4C3I - chains B and N of the 14 polymer chains in the assembly; structure by X-ray diffraction, 3.00 A resolution.

# Chain B
Molecule: DNA-directed RNA polymerase I subunit RPA135
From: Saccharomyces cerevisiae
Notes: EC 2.7.7.6
UniProt: P22138 (RPA2_YEAST); residues 1-1203 here = UniProt positions 1-1203
Amino-acid sequence (1203 residues; numbered 1 to 1203; the number before each row is that of its first residue):
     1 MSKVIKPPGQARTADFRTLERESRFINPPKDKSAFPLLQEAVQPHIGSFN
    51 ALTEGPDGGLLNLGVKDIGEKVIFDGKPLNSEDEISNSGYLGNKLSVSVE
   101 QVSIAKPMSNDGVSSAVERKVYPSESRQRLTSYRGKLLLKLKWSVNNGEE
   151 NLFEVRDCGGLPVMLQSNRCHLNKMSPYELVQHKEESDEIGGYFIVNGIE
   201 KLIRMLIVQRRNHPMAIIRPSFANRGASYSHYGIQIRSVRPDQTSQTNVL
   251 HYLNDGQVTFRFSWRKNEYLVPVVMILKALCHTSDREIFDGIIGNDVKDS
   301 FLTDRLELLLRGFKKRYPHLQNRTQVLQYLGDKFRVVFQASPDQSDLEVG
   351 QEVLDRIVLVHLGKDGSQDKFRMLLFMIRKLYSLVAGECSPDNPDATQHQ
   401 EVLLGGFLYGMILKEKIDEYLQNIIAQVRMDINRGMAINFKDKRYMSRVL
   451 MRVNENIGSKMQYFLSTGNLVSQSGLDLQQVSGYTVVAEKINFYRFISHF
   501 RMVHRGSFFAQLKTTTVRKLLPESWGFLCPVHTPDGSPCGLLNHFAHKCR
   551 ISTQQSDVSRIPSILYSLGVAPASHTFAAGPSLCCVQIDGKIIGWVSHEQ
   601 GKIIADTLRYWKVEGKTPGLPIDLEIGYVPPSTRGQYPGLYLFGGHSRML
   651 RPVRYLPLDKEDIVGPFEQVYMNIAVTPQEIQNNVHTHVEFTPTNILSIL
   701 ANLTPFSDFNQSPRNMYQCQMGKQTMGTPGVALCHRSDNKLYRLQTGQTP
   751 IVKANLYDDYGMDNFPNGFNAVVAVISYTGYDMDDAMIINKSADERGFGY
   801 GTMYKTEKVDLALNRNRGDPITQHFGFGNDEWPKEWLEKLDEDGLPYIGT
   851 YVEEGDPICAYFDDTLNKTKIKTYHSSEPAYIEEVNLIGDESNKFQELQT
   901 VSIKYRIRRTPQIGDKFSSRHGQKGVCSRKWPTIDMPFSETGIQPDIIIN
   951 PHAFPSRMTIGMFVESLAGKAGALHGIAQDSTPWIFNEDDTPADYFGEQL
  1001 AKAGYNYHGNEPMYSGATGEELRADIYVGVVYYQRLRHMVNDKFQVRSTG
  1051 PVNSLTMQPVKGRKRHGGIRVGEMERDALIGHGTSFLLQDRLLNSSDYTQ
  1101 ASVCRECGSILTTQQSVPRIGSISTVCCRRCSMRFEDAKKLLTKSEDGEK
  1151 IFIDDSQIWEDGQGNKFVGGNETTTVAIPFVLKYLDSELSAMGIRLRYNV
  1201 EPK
Disordered / not traced: 1-11, 83, 112-114, 814-818, 1141-1147
Metal / ion sites: Mg2+ near Asp784 (its only coordinating residue here); Zn2+: Cys1104, Cys1107, Cys1128, Cys1131

# Chain N
Molecule: DNA-directed RNA polymerase I subunit RPA34
From: Saccharomyces cerevisiae
UniProt: P47006 (RPA34_YEAST); residue numbers follow UniProt; this construct covers 1-233
Amino-acid sequence (233 residues; each row starts with the number of its first residue):
     1 MSKLSKDYVSDSDSDDEVISNEFSIPDGFKKCKHLKNFPLNGDNKKKAKQ
    51 QQVWLIKFPSNVDISKLKSLPVDFESSTTMTIDKHDYKIMDDTDIESSLT
   101 QDNLSNMTLLVPSESKESLKIASTAKDNAPLQFDKVFSVSETAKIPAIDY
   151 SKVRVPRKDVPKVEGLKLEHFATGYDAEDFHVAEEVKENKKEPKKRSHHD
   201 DEEESSEKKKKKKEKREKREKKDKKDKKKKHRD
Disordered / not traced: 1-22, 45-48, 95-105, 126-129, 181-233

# Chain B / chain N interface
Residue-residue contacts (60):
  Arg12(B) - Pro161(N)
  Arg12(B) - Lys162(N)
  Arg12(B) - Val163(N)
  Arg12(B) - Glu164(N)
  Thr13(B) - Val163(N)
  Ser567(B) - Pro59(N)
  Ser567(B) - Asn61(N)  hydrogen bond
  Ser567(B) - Glu141(N)  hydrogen bond (backbone-backbone)
  Leu568(B) - Ser140(N)
  Leu568(B) - Glu141(N)
  Gly569(B) - Ser140(N)
  Ala571(B) - Lys57(N)
  Thr607(B) - Ala143(N)
  Tyr610(B) - Ile145(N)  hydrophobic
  Tyr610(B) - Pro146(N)
  Trp611(B) - Ala143(N)
  Leu656(B) - Ile148(N)  hydrophobic
  Pro657(B) - Pro146(N)
  Pro657(B) - Ile148(N)  hydrophobic
  Pro678(B) - Val153(N)
  Pro678(B) - Arg154(N)
  Gln679(B) - Val155(N)
  Gln679(B) - Arg157(N)
  Ile681(B) - Tyr150(N)  hydrophobic
  Ile681(B) - Arg154(N)  hydrogen bond (backbone-side chain)
  Gln682(B) - Arg154(N)
  Asn683(B) - Tyr150(N)
  Asn683(B) - Arg154(N)  hydrogen bond
  Asn684(B) - Tyr150(N)
  His686(B) - Ile148(N)
  Thr941(B) - His170(N)
  Leu974(B) - Glu169(N)
  His975(B) - Leu166(N)
  His975(B) - Lys167(N)  hydrogen bond (side chain-backbone)
  His975(B) - Glu169(N)
  Ile977(B) - Val163(N)  hydrophobic
  Ile985(B) - Arg157(N)  hydrogen bond (backbone-side chain)
  Ile985(B) - Val160(N)
  Phe986(B) - Arg157(N)
  Phe986(B) - Val160(N)  hydrophobic
  Asn987(B) - Arg157(N)
  Asp990(B) - Arg157(N)  salt bridge
  Asp990(B) - Asp159(N)
  Asp990(B) - Val160(N)  hydrogen bond (side chain-backbone)
  Tyr995(B) - Val160(N)
  Tyr995(B) - Pro161(N)  hydrogen bond (side chain-backbone)
  Tyr995(B) - Lys162(N)
  Tyr995(B) - Val163(N)
  Gln999(B) - Val163(N)
  Gln999(B) - Leu166(N)
  Lys1002(B) - Leu166(N)
  Lys1002(B) - Lys167(N)
  Lys1002(B) - Leu168(N)  hydrogen bond (backbone-backbone)
  Ala1003(B) - Lys167(N)
  Ala1003(B) - Leu168(N)
  Ala1003(B) - Glu169(N)  hydrogen bond (backbone-backbone)
  Ala1003(B) - His170(N)  hydrogen bond (backbone-backbone)
  Gly1004(B) - Leu168(N)
  Gly1004(B) - His170(N)  hydrogen bond (backbone-side chain)
  Tyr1005(B) - His170(N)  hydrogen bond
Other interface residues (no listed pair), chain B (35 interface residues in all): Asp606, Glu940, Glu998
Other interface residues (no listed pair), chain N (28 interface residues in all): Lys144, Pro156, Thr173

# In short
Chain B and chain N form an interface of 35 and 28 residues respectively, with 13 hydrogen bonds and 1 salt
bridge. Polar contacts include Asp990(B)-Arg157(N), Ser567(B)-Asn61(N) and Ile681(B)-Arg154(N). Cys1104(B),
Cys1107(B), Cys1128(B) and Cys1131(B) form the Zn2+ site.
Here chain B is DNA-directed RNA polymerase I subunit RPA135 and chain N is DNA-directed RNA polymerase I
subunit RPA34, both from Saccharomyces cerevisiae. Entry 4C3I (Structure of 14-subunit RNA polymerase I at 3.0
A resolution, crystal form C2-100) was determined by X-ray diffraction (same publication as 4C3H and 4C3J).
